Entry 9F5S (electron microscopy, 2.50 A resolution); this record covers chains B and C of the 3 polymer chains in the assembly.

Chain B:
Molecule: VP3
Organism: Enterovirus A71
UniProtKB: D4QGA3 (D4QGA3_9ENTO); residues 1-242 here correspond to UniProt positions 324-565 (UniProt number = residue number + 323)
Chain sequence (242 residues; each row starts with the number of its first residue):
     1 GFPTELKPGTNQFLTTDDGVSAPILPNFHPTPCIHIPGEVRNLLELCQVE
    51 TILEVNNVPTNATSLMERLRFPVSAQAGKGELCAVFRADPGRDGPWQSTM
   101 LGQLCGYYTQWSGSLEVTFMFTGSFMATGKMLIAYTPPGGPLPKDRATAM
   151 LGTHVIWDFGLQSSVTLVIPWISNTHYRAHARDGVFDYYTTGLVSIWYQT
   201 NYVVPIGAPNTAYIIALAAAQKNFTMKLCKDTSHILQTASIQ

Chain C:
Molecule: VP1
Organism: Enterovirus A71
Notes: EC 3.4.22.29, 3.6.1.15, 3.4.22.28, 2.7.7.48
UniProtKB: A0A2L1GIK5 (A0A2L1GIK5_HE71); residues 1-297 here correspond to UniProt positions 566-862 (UniProt number = residue number + 565)
Chain sequence (297 residues; numbered 1 to 297; the number before each row is that of its first residue):
     1 GDRVADMIESSIGNSVSRALTQALPAPTGQNTQVSSHRLDTGEVPALQAA
    51 EIGASSNTSDESMIETRCVLNSHSTAETTLDSFFSRAGLVGEIDLPLEGT
   101 TNPNGYANWDIDITGYAQMRRKVELFTYMRFDAEFTFVACTPTGQVVPQL
   151 LQYMFVPPGAPKPESRESLAWQTATNPSVFVKLTDPPAQVSVPFMSPASA
   201 YQWFYDGYPTFGEHKQEKDLEYGACPNNMMGTFSVRTVGSSKSKYALVVR
   251 IYMRMKHVRAWIPRPMRNQNYLFKANPNYAGDSIKPTGTSRNAITTL
Not modelled in the structure: 1-59
Sequence notes: conflict Ala246 (Pro811 in A0A2L1GIK5)
Ligand contacts: sphingosine (SPH): Ile111, Asp112, Ile113, Thr114, Phe135, Phe137, Phe155, Pro177, Val179, Val190, Val192, Met195, Tyr201, Gln202, Trp203, Asn228, Met229, Phe233, Ala275

Interface between chain B and chain C:
Pairs across the interface (166):
  Asn11(B) with Pro186(C)
  Phe13(B) with Ala87(C), hydrophobic; Thr136(C); Val138(C), hydrophobic; Gln189(C); Tyr252(C), hydrophobic
  Thr15(B) with Arg86(C); Ala87(C), hydrogen bond (backbone-backbone); Arg254(C)
  Thr16(B) with Arg86(C)
  Asp17(B) with Glu134(C); Arg254(C), hydrogen bond (backbone-side chain)
  Asp18(B) with Arg254(C), salt bridge
  Gly19(B) with Glu134(C); Arg254(C), hydrogen bond (backbone-side chain)
  Ser21(B) with Glu134(C); Gln189(C), hydrogen bond (side chain-backbone); Val190(C), hydrogen bond (side chain-backbone); Ser191(C), hydrogen bond (backbone-side chain)
  Ala22(B) with Val190(C); Ser191(C), hydrogen bond (backbone-backbone)
  Pro23(B) with Ser191(C)
  Ile24(B) with Pro177(C); Val190(C), hydrophobic; Ser191(C), hydrogen bond (backbone-backbone); Val192(C), hydrophobic; Pro193(C)
  Leu25(B) with Pro177(C), hydrophobic; Pro193(C), hydrophobic; Met195(C), hydrophobic
  Phe28(B) with Pro193(C), hydrophobic; Phe194(C); Met195(C), hydrophobic
  Pro30(B) with Arg130(C); Phe194(C), hydrophobic
  Thr31(B) with Arg130(C), hydrogen bond (backbone-side chain); Ser196(C), hydrogen bond (side chain-backbone); Pro197(C), hydrogen bond (side chain-backbone); Ala198(C)
  Pro32(B) with Arg130(C); Ser199(C), hydrogen bond (backbone-side chain)
  Cys33(B) with Arg130(C); Ser199(C); Arg259(C); Trp261(C), hydrophobic
  Ile34(B) with Ser199(C), hydrogen bond (backbone-side chain)
  Ile36(B) with Tyr128(C), hydrophobic; Trp261(C), hydrogen bond (backbone-side chain)
  Pro37(B) with Ile262(C)
  Gly38(B) with Trp261(C)
  Glu39(B) with Arg259(C), salt bridge; Ala260(C); Trp261(C)
  Val40(B) with Leu80(C); Phe126(C), hydrophobic; Ala260(C), hydrogen bond (backbone-backbone); Trp261(C); Pro263(C), hydrophobic
  Arg41(B) with Thr79(C)
  Asn42(B) with Thr75(C), hydrogen bond (side chain-backbone); Thr78(C), hydrogen bond; Thr79(C)
  Leu43(B) with Thr78(C), hydrogen bond (backbone-backbone); Leu80(C), hydrophobic; Phe83(C), hydrophobic; Phe126(C), hydrophobic
  Leu44(B) with Thr75(C); Thr78(C)
  Leu46(B) with Leu125(C), hydrophobic; Pro263(C), hydrophobic
  Val55(B) with Arg291(C), hydrogen bond (backbone-side chain); Ile294(C)
  Asn56(B) with Ile294(C)
  Asn57(B) with Thr289(C), hydrogen bond (side chain-backbone); Ser290(C); Arg291(C), hydrogen bond (backbone-backbone)
  Val58(B) with Arg291(C); Asn292(C); Ala293(C); Ile294(C)
  Thr60(B) with Ser290(C)
  Leu65(B) with Ile284(C), hydrophobic; Pro286(C), hydrophobic
  Arg68(B) with Pro286(C); Thr289(C); Ser290(C), hydrogen bond
  Phe71(B) with Ile294(C), hydrophobic
  Leu82(B) with Thr295(C)
  Cys83(B) with Ile294(C); Thr295(C)
  Ala84(B) with Ile294(C)
  Val85(B) with Arg291(C), hydrogen bond (backbone-side chain); Ile294(C), hydrogen bond (backbone-backbone); Thr295(C); Thr296(C); Leu297(C), hydrophobic
  Phe86(B) with Arg291(C)
  Arg87(B) with Leu297(C)
  Asp93(B) with Thr289(C)
  Gly94(B) with Thr289(C), hydrogen bond (backbone-side chain)
  Gln97(B) with Thr287(C); Gly288(C); Thr289(C), hydrogen bond (side chain-backbone)
  Ser98(B) with Thr287(C)
  Met100(B) with Leu125(C), hydrophobic; Arg264(C); Pro265(C), hydrophobic; Met266(C), hydrophobic
  Gln103(B) with Arg121(C), hydrogen bond; Met266(C); Thr287(C)
  Leu104(B) with Leu125(C), hydrophobic
  Tyr107(B) with Phe83(C), hydrophobic; Arg121(C), hydrogen bond; Lys122(C); Met266(C), hydrophobic
  Tyr108(B) with Glu77(C), hydrogen bond (side chain-backbone); Thr78(C); Phe83(C)
  Ser112(B) with His73(C), hydrogen bond
  Ser114(B) with Asp60(C), hydrogen bond
  Leu142(B) with Thr295(C); Leu297(C), hydrophobic
  Thr153(B) with Met63(C); Ile64(C)
  His154(B) with Met63(C)
  Val155(B) with Met63(C), hydrophobic
  Leu167(B) with Met63(C), hydrophobic
  Val168(B) with Asp60(C); Met63(C)
  His176(B) with His73(C)
  Tyr177(B) with His73(C)
  Leu193(B) with Leu297(C), hydrophobic
  Gln221(B) with Asp60(C)
  Asn223(B) with Asn71(C)
  Thr225(B) with His73(C), hydrogen bond; Ser74(C); Thr75(C)
  Met226(B) with Thr78(C)
  Lys227(B) with Glu77(C)
  Leu228(B) with Glu77(C), hydrogen bond (backbone-side chain)
  Cys229(B) with Glu77(C), hydrogen bond; Arg86(C), hydrogen bond
  Asp231(B) with Gln118(C), hydrogen bond
  Thr232(B) with Arg121(C)
  Ile235(B) with Arg121(C); Arg267(C); Asn268(C); Gln269(C)
  Leu236(B) with Asn270(C)
  Gln237(B) with Ala117(C); Gln269(C), hydrogen bond (side chain-backbone); Asn270(C); Tyr271(C)
  Ile241(B) with Thr114(C); Gly115(C); Tyr116(C); Ala117(C); Arg120(C); Tyr271(C), hydrophobic; Leu272(C); Phe273(C); Lys274(C)
  Gln242(B) with Leu272(C), hydrogen bond (backbone-backbone); Phe273(C); Lys274(C), hydrogen bond (backbone-backbone)
Also at the interface, not in a pair above, chain B (81 interface residues in all): Val20, Glu54, Pro59, Pro170, His234
Also at the interface, not in a pair above, chain C (80 interface residues in all): Ser82, Ser85, Phe155, Pro187, Ala200, Lys256, Lys285

Summary:
81 residues of chain B face 80 of chain C across their interface; the contacts include 39 hydrogen bonds and 2
salt bridges. Polar contacts include Asp18(B)-Arg254(C), Glu39(B)-Arg259(C) and Asp17(B)-Arg254(C).
Sphingosine is bound between chain B and chain C.
Chain B is VP3 and chain C is VP1, both from Enterovirus A71; the structure, EVA71 E096A native particle, was
determined by electron microscopy (same publication as 9F6A).
